Entry 3T03 (X-ray diffraction, 2.10 A resolution); this record covers chains A and C.

== Chain A ==
Name: Peroxisome proliferator-activated receptor gamma
From: Homo sapiens
UniProt: P37231 (PPARG_HUMAN); numbering as in UniProt (aligned over 234-505)
Sequence (284 residues; each row starts with the number of its first residue):
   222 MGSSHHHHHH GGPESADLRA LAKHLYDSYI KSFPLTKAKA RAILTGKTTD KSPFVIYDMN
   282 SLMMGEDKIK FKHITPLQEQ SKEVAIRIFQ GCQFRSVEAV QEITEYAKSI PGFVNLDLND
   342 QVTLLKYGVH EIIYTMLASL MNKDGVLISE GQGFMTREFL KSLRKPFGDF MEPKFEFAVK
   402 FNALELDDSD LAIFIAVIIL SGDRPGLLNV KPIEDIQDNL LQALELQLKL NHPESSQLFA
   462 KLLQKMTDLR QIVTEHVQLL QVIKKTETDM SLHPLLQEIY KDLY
Not modelled in the structure: 222-237, 296-298
Construct notes: expression tag (222-233)
Ligand contacts: 3T0 ((5Z)-5-(5-bromo-2-methoxybenzylidene)-3-(4-methylbenzyl)-1,3-thiazolidine-2,4-dione): Ile309, Phe310, Cys313, Arg316, Ser317, Ala320, Ile354, Tyr355, Met357, Leu358, Leu361, Val367, Ile369, Met376, Leu381, Leu384, Phe388, Phe391, Met392
Curated features (UniProtKB/Swiss-Prot):
  - motif: Pro495 to Asp503 (9aaTAD)
  - binding site (rosiglitazone): Gln314 to Ser317, His351, His477, Tyr501
  - cross-link: Lys252 (Glycyl lysine isopeptide (Lys-Gly) (interchain with G-Cter in ubiquitin))
From the paper describing this entry:
  - binding site for 3T0: Arg316
  - post-translational modification sites: Ser273

== Chain C ==
Name: Nuclear receptor coactivator 1
Notes: EC 2.3.1.48
UniProt: Q15788 (NCOA1_HUMAN); residues 683-700 here = UniProt positions 683-700
Sequence (18 residues; row label = number of the first residue in the row):
   683 LTERHKILHR LLQEGSPS
Not modelled in the structure: 683-686, 695-700
Curated features (UniProtKB/Swiss-Prot):
  - motif: Leu690 to Leu694 (LXXLL motif 4)
  - modified residue: Ser698 (Phosphoserine)

== How chain A and chain C interact ==
Contacting residue pairs (19):
  Gln322(A) with Leu693(C)
  Thr325(A) with Leu693(C); Leu694(C)
  Lys329(A) with Leu693(C), hydrogen bond (side chain-backbone)
  Leu339(A) with His691(C); Leu694(C), hydrophobic
  Asn340(A) with His691(C)
  Gln342(A) with Leu694(C)
  Val343(A) with His687(C); His691(C); Leu694(C), hydrophobic
  Leu346(A) with Leu694(C), hydrophobic
  Lys347(A) with His687(C)
  Pro495(A) with Ile689(C), hydrophobic
  Leu496(A) with Ile689(C)
  Glu499(A) with His687(C), hydrogen bond (backbone-side chain); Lys688(C), hydrogen bond (side chain-backbone); Ile689(C), hydrogen bond (side chain-backbone); Leu690(C), hydrogen bond (side chain-backbone)
Interface residues without a listed pair, chain A (14 interface residues in all): Val321, Ile500

== In short ==
Chain A and chain C form an interface of 14 and 7 residues respectively, with 5 hydrogen bonds. Polar pairs
include Lys329(A)-Leu693(C), Glu499(A)-His687(C) and Glu499(A)-Lys688(C). Chain A binds compound 3T0. From
UniProt: 7 rosiglitazone-binding residues on chain A. From the paper: a binding site for 3T0 at Arg316(A); a
modification site at Ser273(A).
Chain A is Peroxisome proliferator-activated receptor gamma (Homo sapiens) and chain C is Nuclear receptor
coactivator 1; the structure, Crystal structure of PPAR gamma ligand binding domain in complex with a novel
partial agonist GQ-16, was determined by X-ray diffraction.
